5FL7 - chains E and G of the 19 polymer chains in the assembly; structure by X-ray diffraction, 3.50 A resolution.

[Chain E]
Molecule: ATP synthase subunit beta
Organism: Yarrowia lipolytica
Notes: EC 3.6.3.14
Reference sequence: Q6CFT7 (Q6CFT7_YARLI); residue numbers follow UniProt; this construct covers 1-509
Chain sequence (509 residues; numbered 1 to 509; the number before each row is that of its first residue):
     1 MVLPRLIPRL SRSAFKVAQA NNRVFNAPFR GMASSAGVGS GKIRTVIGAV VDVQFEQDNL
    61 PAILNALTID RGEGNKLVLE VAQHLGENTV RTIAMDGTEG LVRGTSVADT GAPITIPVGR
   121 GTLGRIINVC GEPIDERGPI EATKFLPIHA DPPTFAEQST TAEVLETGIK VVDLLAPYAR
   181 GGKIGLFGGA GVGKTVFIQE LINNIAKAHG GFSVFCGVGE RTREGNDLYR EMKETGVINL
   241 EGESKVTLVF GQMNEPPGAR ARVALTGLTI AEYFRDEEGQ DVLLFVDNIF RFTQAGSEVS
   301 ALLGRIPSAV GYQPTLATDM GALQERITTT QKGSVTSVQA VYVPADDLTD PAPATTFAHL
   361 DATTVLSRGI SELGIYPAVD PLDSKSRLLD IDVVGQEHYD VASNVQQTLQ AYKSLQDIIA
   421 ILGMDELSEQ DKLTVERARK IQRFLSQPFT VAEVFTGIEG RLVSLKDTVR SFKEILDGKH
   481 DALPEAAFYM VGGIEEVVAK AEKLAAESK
Not modelled in the structure: 1-38, 507-509
Reported in the primary citation:
  - binding site for the ligand ADP: Thr195

[Chain G]
Molecule: ATP synthase subunit gamma chain, mitochondrial
Organism: Yarrowia lipolytica
Notes: EC 3.6.1.34
Reference sequence: Q6C338 (Q6C338_YARLI); residues 1-293 here = UniProt positions 1-293
Chain sequence (293 residues; numbered 1 to 293; the number before each row is that of its first residue):
     1 MFALRTAARP AARSVGATRN YATLREIEMR LKSIKNIEKI TNTMKIVAST KLGKAQRAMA
    61 TSKVYNEASE KVFENSETAV PENIEKRLWV VVSSDKGLCG SIHSQLARTV RRKLLDFESG
   121 EKLIDIVAVG EKIKAQLGRS NPEQMRLSFG GTGKEAPTFE EAAHIADEIL ALDTQYDDIE
   181 IVYNKVLSGI SFEPIMKESY SAKAIEDAPK FGQYELEDDV VKNLADFSLA NTIYAAMAEG
   241 HAAEISARRN AMDNASKNAS DMINKYSILY NRTRQAVITN ELVDIITGAS SLE
Not modelled in the structure: 1-22, 117-119, 293

[How chain E and chain G interact]
Pairs across the interface (15):
  Pro307(E) - Leu282(G)  hydrophobic
  Pro307(E) - Ile286(G)
  Ala309(E) - Thr279(G)
  Val310(E) - Gln275(G)
  Val310(E) - Ile278(G)  hydrophobic
  Val310(E) - Thr279(G)
  Gly311(E) - Leu282(G)
  Asp347(E) - Asn271(G)
  Asp347(E) - Arg274(G)  salt bridge
  Asp347(E) - Gln275(G)
  Thr349(E) - Gln275(G)
  Asp350(E) - Arg274(G)  salt bridge
  Asp350(E) - Gln275(G)
  Ile421(E) - Ile46(G)  hydrophobic
  Leu422(E) - Ser49(G)
Interface residues without a listed pair, chain E (15 interface residues in all): Ile306, Ser308, Pro344, Ala345, Asp346, Pro351

[Overview]
Chain E and chain G form an interface of 15 and 9 residues respectively; the contacts include 2 salt bridges.
Polar contacts include Asp347(E)-Arg274(G) and Asp350(E)-Arg274(G). The paper reports a binding site for the
ligand ADP at Thr195(E).
Here chain E is ATP synthase subunit beta and chain G is ATP synthase subunit gamma chain, mitochondrial, both
from Yarrowia lipolytica. Entry 5FL7 (Structure of the F1c10 complex from Yarrowia lipolytica ATP synthase)
was determined by X-ray diffraction.
